Entry 2H1O (X-ray diffraction, 3.00 A resolution); this record covers chains B and F of the 10 polymer chains in the assembly.

[Chain B]
Protein: Trafficking protein B
Source organism: Neisseria gonorrhoeae
Reference sequence: Q9RF91 (Q9RF91_NEIGO); numbering as in UniProt (aligned over 1-138)
Sequence (143 residues; row label = number of the first residue in the row):
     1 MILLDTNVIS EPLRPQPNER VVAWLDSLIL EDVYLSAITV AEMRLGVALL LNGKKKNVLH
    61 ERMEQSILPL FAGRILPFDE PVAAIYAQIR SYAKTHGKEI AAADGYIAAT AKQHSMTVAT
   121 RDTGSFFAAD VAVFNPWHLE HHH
Not modelled in the structure: 141-143
Sequence notes: engineered mutation Met43 (Leu in Q9RF91), Met63 (Leu in Q9RF91), Met116 (Leu in Q9RF91); expression tag (139-143)

[Chain F]
Protein: Trafficking protein A
Source organism: Neisseria gonorrhoeae
Reference sequence: Q9RF92 (Q9RF92_NEIGO); aligned to UniProt positions 2-68 over residues 2-68 (the alignment contains insertions or deletions, so no single offset holds)
Sequence (68 residues; row label = number of the first residue in the row):
     2 ASVVIRNLSE ATHNAIKFRA RAAGRSTEAE IRLILDNIAK AQQTVRLGSM LASIGQEIGG
    62 VELEDVRG
Not modelled in the structure: 66-69

[Chain B / chain F interface]
Residue-residue contacts (37):
  Thr6(B) - Glu65(F)
  Ile9(B) - Leu52(F)
  Ser10(B) - Leu64(F)
  Pro12(B) - Gly49(F)
  Pro12(B) - Leu52(F)  hydrophobic
  Pro12(B) - Ala53(F)
  Leu13(B) - Gly61(F)
  Leu13(B) - Val62(F)  hydrogen bond (backbone-backbone)
  Leu13(B) - Leu64(F)  hydrophobic
  Arg14(B) - Val62(F)
  Arg14(B) - Glu63(F)  salt bridge
  Pro15(B) - Gln57(F)
  Pro15(B) - Val62(F)
  Pro17(B) - Gln57(F)
  Val22(B) - Gly49(F)
  Val22(B) - Ser50(F)
  Leu25(B) - Leu48(F)
  Leu25(B) - Gly49(F)
  Asp26(B) - Arg47(F)  salt bridge
  Asp26(B) - Leu48(F)
  Asp26(B) - Gly49(F)  hydrogen bond (side chain-backbone)
  Asp26(B) - Ser50(F)  hydrogen bond
  Glu42(B) - Glu65(F)
  Met43(B) - Leu64(F)
  Lys55(B) - Ile59(F)  hydrogen bond (side chain-backbone)
  Lys55(B) - Gly61(F)  hydrogen bond (side chain-backbone)
  Lys55(B) - Val62(F)
  Val58(B) - Ile59(F)  hydrophobic
  Leu59(B) - Ile59(F)  hydrophobic
  Arg62(B) - Ile55(F)
  Arg62(B) - Glu58(F)  salt bridge
  Met63(B) - Leu64(F)  hydrophobic
  Ile67(B) - Leu52(F)  hydrophobic
  Ile67(B) - Ile55(F)  hydrophobic
  Leu70(B) - Val46(F)  hydrophobic
  Leu70(B) - Met51(F)  hydrophobic
  Phe71(B) - Leu48(F)  hydrophobic
Also at the interface, not in a pair above, chain B (26 interface residues in all): Leu4, Leu30, Gly46, Val47, Ser66
Also at the interface, not in a pair above, chain F (19 interface residues in all): Gly56, Gly60

[Overview]
26 residues of chain B face 19 of chain F across their interface; the contacts include 5 hydrogen bonds and 3
salt bridges. Polar contacts include Arg14(B)-Glu63(F), Asp26(B)-Arg47(F) and Arg62(B)-Glu58(F).
Chain B is Trafficking protein B and chain F is Trafficking protein A, both from Neisseria gonorrhoeae; the
structure, Structure of FitAB bound to IR36 DNA fragment, was determined by X-ray diffraction (same
publication as 2H1C and 2BSQ).
